9MUG - chain A; structure by X-ray diffraction, 1.45 A resolution.

== Chain A ==
Molecule: HORMA domain-containing protein
Organism: Schistosoma mansoni
UniProtKB: A0A3Q0KSN1 (A0A3Q0KSN1_SCHMA); residues 279-430 here correspond to UniProt positions 301-452 (UniProt number = residue number + 22)
Chain sequence (155 residues; row label = number of the first residue in the row):
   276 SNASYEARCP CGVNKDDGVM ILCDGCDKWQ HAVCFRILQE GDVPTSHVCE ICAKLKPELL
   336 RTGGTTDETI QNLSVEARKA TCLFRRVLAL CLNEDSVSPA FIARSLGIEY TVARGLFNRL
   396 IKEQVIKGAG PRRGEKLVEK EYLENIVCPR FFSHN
Disordered / not traced: 276-279
Differences from the reference sequence: expression tag (276-278)
Bound ions: Zn2+ site 1: Cys284, Cys286, His306, Cys309; Zn2+ site 2: Cys298, Cys301, Cys324, Cys327
Reported in the primary citation:
  - Zn2+ coordination: Cys284, Cys286, Cys298, Cys301, His306, Cys309, Cys324, Cys327
  - mutagenesis - R389A, R407A: abolished binding to DNA
  - mutagenesis - W304A: decreased stability

== In short ==
Cys284, Cys286, His306 and Cys309 coordinate Zn2+ site 1. Cys298, Cys301, Cys324 and Cys327 form the Zn2+ site
2. From the paper: R389A and R407A abolish binding to DNA; Zn2+ coordination by Cys284, Cys286 and Cys298
among others.
Chain A is HORMA domain-containing protein (Schistosoma mansoni); the structure, Structure of Schistosoma
mansoni Hop1 chromatin binding region, was determined by X-ray diffraction, deposited together with 9MYP.
